Entry 7EWD (X-ray diffraction, 3.20 A resolution); this record covers chains A and B.

[Chain A (and B)]
Name: Putative antitoxin HigA2
Organism: Mycobacterium tuberculosis (strain ATCC 25618 / H37Rv)
Notes: chain B of this document is another copy of the same molecule, construct and numbering; everything in this record applies to it too
Reference sequence: O53467 (HIGA2_MYCTU); residue numbers follow UniProt; this construct covers 1-101
Sequence (101 residues; each row starts with the number of its first residue):
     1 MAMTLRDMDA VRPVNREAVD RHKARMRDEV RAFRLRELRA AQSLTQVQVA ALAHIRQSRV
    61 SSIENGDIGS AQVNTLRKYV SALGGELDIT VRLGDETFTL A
Disordered / not traced: 1-26
Swiss-Prot annotation at these positions:
  - DNA-binding region: Q46 to N65 (H-T-H motif)
What the authors report for this chain:
  - conformationally variable residues (domain motion): H54

[Interface between chain A and chain B]
Pairs across the interface (51):
  D28(A) - L100(B)
  R31(A) - T99(B)
  R31(A) - L100(B)
  R34(A) - F98(B)
  R34(A) - T99(B)  hydrogen bond (side chain-backbone)
  R34(A) - L100(B)
  L38(A) - L93(B)  hydrophobic
  I68(A) - V73(B)
  I68(A) - L100(B)
  G69(A) - Q72(B)
  G69(A) - V73(B)  hydrogen bond (backbone-backbone)
  G69(A) - N74(B)  hydrogen bond (backbone-backbone)
  S70(A) - Q72(B)
  S70(A) - N74(B)
  A71(A) - Q72(B)
  A71(A) - V73(B)  hydrogen bond (backbone-backbone)
  Q72(A) - G69(B)
  Q72(A) - S70(B)  hydrogen bond (side chain-backbone)
  Q72(A) - A71(B)
  V73(A) - I68(B)
  V73(A) - G69(B)
  V73(A) - A71(B)  hydrogen bond (backbone-backbone)
  N74(A) - G69(B)  hydrogen bond (backbone-backbone)
  V80(A) - V91(B)  hydrophobic
  L83(A) - L93(B)
  G84(A) - L93(B)
  G85(A) - R92(B)
  E86(A) - T90(B)
  E86(A) - V91(B)
  E86(A) - R92(B)  salt bridge
  L87(A) - I89(B)  hydrophobic
  L87(A) - T90(B)
  L87(A) - L100(B)  hydrophobic
  D88(A) - D88(B)
  D88(A) - I89(B)
  D88(A) - T90(B)  hydrogen bond (backbone-backbone)
  D88(A) - R92(B)  salt bridge
  I89(A) - L87(B)  hydrophobic
  I89(A) - D88(B)
  T90(A) - E86(B)
  T90(A) - L87(B)
  T90(A) - D88(B)  hydrogen bond (backbone-backbone)
  V91(A) - V80(B)  hydrophobic
  V91(A) - E86(B)
  R92(A) - G85(B)
  R92(A) - E86(B)  salt bridge
  R92(A) - D88(B)
  L93(A) - G85(B)
  T99(A) - R34(B)  hydrogen bond (backbone-side chain)
  L100(A) - R31(B)
  L100(A) - R34(B)
Also at the interface, not in a pair above, chain A (29 interface residues in all): L35, L76, R77, F98
Also at the interface, not in a pair above, chain B (28 interface residues in all): L35, L38, L76, R77, G84, A101

[Summary]
29 residues of chain A face 28 of chain B across their interface, with 10 hydrogen bonds and 3 salt bridges.
Among the polar pairs are E86(A)-R92(B), D88(A)-R92(B) and R34(A)-T99(B). From the paper: conformational
variability at H54(A).
Both chains are Putative antitoxin HigA2 (Mycobacterium tuberculosis (strain ATCC 25618 / H37Rv)). Entry 7EWD
(Mycobacterium tuberculosis HigA2 (Form II)) was determined by X-ray diffraction together with 7EWC and 7EWE
from the same study.
